PDB entry 9EOT | electron microscopy, 3.02 A resolution | chains A and C of the 4 polymer chains in the assembly

Chain A (and C):
Name: Isoform 2 of Ceramide synthase 6
Organism: Homo sapiens
Notes: EC 2.3.1.291; chain C of this document is another copy of the same molecule, construct and numbering; everything in this record applies to it too
UniProtKB: Q6ZMG9 (CERS6_HUMAN), isoform Q6ZMG9-2; residues 1-350 here = UniProt positions 1-350
Amino-acid sequence (357 residues; row label = number of the first residue in the row):
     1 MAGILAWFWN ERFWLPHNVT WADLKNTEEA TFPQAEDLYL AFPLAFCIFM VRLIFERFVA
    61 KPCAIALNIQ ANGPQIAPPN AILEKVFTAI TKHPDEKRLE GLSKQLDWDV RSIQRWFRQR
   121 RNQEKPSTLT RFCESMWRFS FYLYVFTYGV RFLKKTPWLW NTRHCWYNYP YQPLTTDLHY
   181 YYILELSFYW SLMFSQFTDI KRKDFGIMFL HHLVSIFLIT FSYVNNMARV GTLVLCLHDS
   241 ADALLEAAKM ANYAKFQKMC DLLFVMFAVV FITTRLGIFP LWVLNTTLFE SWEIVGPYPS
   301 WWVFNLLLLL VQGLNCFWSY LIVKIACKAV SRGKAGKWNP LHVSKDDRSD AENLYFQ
Not modelled in the structure: 1, 331-357
Differences from the reference sequence: expression tag (351-357)
Covalent attachments: N-acetylglucosamine (NAG) linked to Asn18; palmitic acid (PLM) linked to His211
Residues lining bound ligands: 1,2-diacyl-sn-glycero-3-phosphocholine (PC1): Leu5, Phe8, Trp9, Trp21, Gln34, Ala35, Leu38, Tyr39, Trp190, Leu210, Leu213, Val214, Ile216, Phe217, Thr220, Phe221
From the paper describing this entry:
  - binding site for palmitic acid: His211
  - post-translational modification sites: Asn18
  - catalytic residues: His212 (proposed by the authors, not directly observed)
  - mutagenesis - H212A: abolished catalytic activity
  - mutagenesis - N315A, N315D, N315H, W318F: unchanged catalytic activity
  - mutagenesis - H238A, R275K: decreased catalytic activity

Interface between chain A and chain C:
Residue-residue contacts - 15 pairs, chain A then chain C:
  Tyr39(A) - Tyr39(C)  hydrophobic
  Phe42(A) - Phe42(C)  hydrophobic
  Phe42(A) - Pro43(C)  hydrophobic
  Pro43(A) - Phe42(C)  hydrophobic
  Phe46(A) - Phe194(C)  hydrophobic
  Phe46(A) - Phe197(C)  hydrophobic
  Phe49(A) - Thr198(C)
  Met50(A) - Phe197(C)  hydrophobic
  Phe194(A) - Phe46(C)  hydrophobic
  Phe197(A) - Phe46(C)  hydrophobic
  Phe197(A) - Met50(C)  hydrophobic
  Thr198(A) - Phe49(C)
  Thr198(A) - Thr198(C)
  Thr198(A) - Asp199(C)
  Asp199(A) - Thr198(C)
Other interface residues (no listed pair), chain A (13 interface residues in all): Leu40, Arg57, Lys201
Other interface residues (no listed pair), chain C (13 interface residues in all): Leu40, Arg57, Lys201

Summary:
The chain A/chain C interface involves 13 residues from each chain. Ligands of chain A:
1,2-diacyl-sn-glycero-3-phosphocholine. Palmitic acid is covalently linked to His211(A). N-acetylglucosamine
is covalently linked to Asn18(A). From the paper: the catalytic residue His212(A); H238A and R275K of chain A
reduce catalytic activity; 7 substitutions were tested in all.
Chain A and chain C are both Isoform 2 of Ceramide synthase 6 (Homo sapiens); the structure, Structure of
human ceramide synthase 6 (CerS6) bound to C16:0 (nanobody Nb02), was determined by electron microscopy (same
publication as 8QZ6 and 8QZ7).
